PDB entry 8X9X | electron microscopy, 3.10 A resolution | chains C and S of the 18 polymer chains in the assembly

Chain C:
Molecule: Major capsid protein
Organism: Human alphaherpesvirus 3
UniProtKB: Q6QCL5 (Q6QCL5_HHV3); residues 26-1394 here = UniProt positions 26-1394
Sequence (1369 residues; each row starts with the number of its first residue):
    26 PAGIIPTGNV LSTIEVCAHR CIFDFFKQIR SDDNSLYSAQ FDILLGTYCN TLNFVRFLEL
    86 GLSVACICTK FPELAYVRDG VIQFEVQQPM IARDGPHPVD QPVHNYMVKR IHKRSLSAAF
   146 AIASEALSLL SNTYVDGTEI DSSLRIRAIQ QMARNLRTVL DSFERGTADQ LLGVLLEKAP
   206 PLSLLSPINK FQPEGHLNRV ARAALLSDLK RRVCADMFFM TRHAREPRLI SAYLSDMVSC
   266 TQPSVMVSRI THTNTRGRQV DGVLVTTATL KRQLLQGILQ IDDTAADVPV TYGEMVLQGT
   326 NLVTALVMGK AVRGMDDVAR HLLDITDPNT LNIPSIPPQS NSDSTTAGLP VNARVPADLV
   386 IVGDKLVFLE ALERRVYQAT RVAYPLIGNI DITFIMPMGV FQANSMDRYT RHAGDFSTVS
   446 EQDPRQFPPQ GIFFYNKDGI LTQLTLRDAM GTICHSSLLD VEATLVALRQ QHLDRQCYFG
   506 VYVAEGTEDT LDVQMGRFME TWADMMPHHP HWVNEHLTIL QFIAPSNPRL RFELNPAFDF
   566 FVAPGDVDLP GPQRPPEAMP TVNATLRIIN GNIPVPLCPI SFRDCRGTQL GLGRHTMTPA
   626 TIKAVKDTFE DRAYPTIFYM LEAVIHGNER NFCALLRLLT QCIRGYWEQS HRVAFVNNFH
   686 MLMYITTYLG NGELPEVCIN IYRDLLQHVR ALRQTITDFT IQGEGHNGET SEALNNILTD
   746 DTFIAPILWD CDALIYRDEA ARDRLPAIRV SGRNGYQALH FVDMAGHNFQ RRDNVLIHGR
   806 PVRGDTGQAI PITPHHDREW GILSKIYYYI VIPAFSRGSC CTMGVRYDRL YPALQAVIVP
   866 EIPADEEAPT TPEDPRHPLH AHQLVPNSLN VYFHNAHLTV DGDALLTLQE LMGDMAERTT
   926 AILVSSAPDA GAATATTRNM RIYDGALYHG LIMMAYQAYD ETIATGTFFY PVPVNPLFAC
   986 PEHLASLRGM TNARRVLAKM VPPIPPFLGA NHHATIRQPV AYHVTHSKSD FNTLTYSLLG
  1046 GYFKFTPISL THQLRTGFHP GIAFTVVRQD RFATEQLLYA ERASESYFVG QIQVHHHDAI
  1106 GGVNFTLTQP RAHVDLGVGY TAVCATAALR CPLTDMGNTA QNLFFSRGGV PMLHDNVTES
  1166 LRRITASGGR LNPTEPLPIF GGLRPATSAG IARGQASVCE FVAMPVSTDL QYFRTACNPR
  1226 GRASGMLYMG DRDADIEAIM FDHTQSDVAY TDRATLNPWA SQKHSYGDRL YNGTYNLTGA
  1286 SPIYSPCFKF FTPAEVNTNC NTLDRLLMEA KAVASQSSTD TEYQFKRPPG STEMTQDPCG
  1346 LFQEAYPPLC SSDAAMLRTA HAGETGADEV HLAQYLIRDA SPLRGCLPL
Disordered / not traced: 339-376
Sequence notes: conflict Ala814 (Gly in Q6QCL5)
Cystine bridges: Cys846-Cys985

Chain S:
Molecule: Tri1
Organism: Human alphaherpesvirus 3
Sequence (306 residues; each row starts with the number of its first residue; note: 126 numbers in that range are skipped by the numbering (no residue carries them; nothing is unmodelled there)):
    46 AAAAAAAAAA AAAAAAAAAA
   115 FKSTTQLIQQ VSLTDFFRPD IEHAGSTVLI LRHPTDLPAL ARHRAPPGRQ TERLAEAWGQ
   175 LLEAS
   192 RAYVTSLSFI AACRAEEYTD KQAAEANRTA IVSAYGCSRM GARLIRFSEC LRAMVQCHVF
   252 PHRFISFFGS LLEYTIQDNL CNITAVAKGP QEAARTDKTS TRRVTANIPA CVFWDVDKDL
   312 HLSADGLKHV FLVFVYTQRR QREGVRLHLA LSQLNEQCFG RGIGFLLGAR I
   428 CMYAAYTLIG TIPSESVRYT RRMERFGGYN VPTIWLEGVV WGGTNTWNEC

Chain C / chain S interface:
Contacting residue pairs - 12 pairs, chain C then chain S:
  Ala100(C) - Asp288(S)
  Tyr101(C) - Arg293(S)
  Gln1098(C) - Asp288(S)  hydrogen bond
  His1102(C) - Leu121(S)
  Phe1185(C) - Ala169(S)
  Phe1185(C) - Trp172(S)
  Phe1185(C) - Gly173(S)
  Gly1186(C) - Glu177(S)
  Ala1285(C) - Glu177(S)
  Pro1334(C) - Leu127(S)  hydrophobic
  Gly1335(C) - Asn270(S)  hydrogen bond (backbone-side chain)
  Gly1335(C) - Leu271(S)
Other interface residues (no listed pair), chain C (11 interface residues in all): His1101, Gly1187
Other interface residues (no listed pair), chain S (12 interface residues in all): Lys116, Gln174

Summary:
The interface between chain C and chain S involves 11 residues on one side and 12 on the other; the contacts
include 2 hydrogen bonds. Polar pairs include Gln1098(C)-Asp288(S) and Gly1335(C)-Asn270(S).
Chain C is Major capsid protein and chain S is Tri1, both from Human alphaherpesvirus 3; the structure,
C-hexon capsomer of the VZV C-Capsid, was determined by electron microscopy, deposited together with 8X9W,
8X9Y, 8X9Z, 8XA0, 8XA1, 8XA2 and 8XA3.
